PDB entry 9FJE | electron microscopy, 3.01 A resolution | chains 1 and 3 of the 3 polymer chains in the assembly

Chain 1:
Molecule: Capsid protein VP1
From: Coxsackievirus B1
UniProtKB: A0A7T7KAA0 (A0A7T7KAA0_9ENTO); residues 58-277 here correspond to UniProt positions 628-847 (UniProt number = residue number + 570)
Chain sequence (220 residues; row label = number of the first residue in the row):
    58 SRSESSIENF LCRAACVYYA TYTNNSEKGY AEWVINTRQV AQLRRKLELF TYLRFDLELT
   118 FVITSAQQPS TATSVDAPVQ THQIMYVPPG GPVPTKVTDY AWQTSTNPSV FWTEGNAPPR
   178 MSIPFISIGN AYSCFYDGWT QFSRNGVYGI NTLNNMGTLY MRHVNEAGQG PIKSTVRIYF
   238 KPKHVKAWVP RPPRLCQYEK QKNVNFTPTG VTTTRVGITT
Not modelled in the structure: 198-203
Sequence notes: conflict Ala71 (Ser641 in A0A7T7KAA0), Glu84 (Lys654 in A0A7T7KAA0), Tyr87 (Phe657 in A0A7T7KAA0), Thr130 (Ser700 in A0A7T7KAA0), Thr155 (Lys725 in A0A7T7KAA0), Thr264 (Ser834 in A0A7T7KAA0), Thr266 (Ile836 in A0A7T7KAA0), Thr271 (Ser841 in A0A7T7KAA0), Val273 (Thr843 in A0A7T7KAA0), Gly274 (Asp844 in A0A7T7KAA0), Thr276 (Ile846 in A0A7T7KAA0)

Chain 3:
Molecule: Capsid protein VP3
From: Coxsackievirus B1
UniProtKB: A0A7T7KAA0 (A0A7T7KAA0_9ENTO); residues 1-232 here correspond to UniProt positions 333-564 (UniProt number = residue number + 332)
Chain sequence (232 residues; each row starts with the number of its first residue):
     1 GLPVMTTPGS TQFLTSDDFQ SPSAMPQFDV TPEMQIPGRV NNLMEIAEVD SVVPVNNTEA
    61 NVNSLKAYQI PVQSNSDNGK QVFGFPLQPG ANGVLNRTLL GEILNYYTHW SGSIKLTFMF
   121 CGSAMATGKF LLAYSPPGAG VPKNRKDAML GTHVIWDVGL QSSCVLCVPW ISQTHYRYVV
   181 EDEYTAAGYI TCWYQTNIVV PADVQSSCDI LCFVSACNDF SVRMLKDTPF IR
Sequence notes: conflict Ala60 (Asp392 in A0A7T7KAA0), Asn63 (Ser395 in A0A7T7KAA0), Gly93 (Asn425 in A0A7T7KAA0), Ile190 (Val522 in A0A7T7KAA0)

How chain 1 and chain 3 interact:
Contacting residue pairs (125; chain 1 residue first):
  Ser58(1) - Tyr176(3)
  Ser58(1) - Arg177(3)  hydrogen bond (backbone-side chain)
  Ser58(1) - Ser221(3)
  Arg59(1) - Asn42(3)  hydrogen bond (backbone-side chain)
  Arg59(1) - Met44(3)
  Arg59(1) - Glu48(3)  salt bridge
  Arg59(1) - Phe220(3)  hydrogen bond (side chain-backbone)
  Glu61(1) - Tyr107(3)  hydrogen bond (backbone-side chain)
  Glu61(1) - Arg223(3)
  Glu61(1) - Met224(3)  hydrogen bond (side chain-backbone)
  Glu61(1) - Leu225(3)  hydrogen bond (side chain-backbone)
  Ser62(1) - Asn42(3)  hydrogen bond
  Ser62(1) - Leu43(3)  hydrogen bond (backbone-backbone)
  Ser62(1) - Met44(3)
  Ser62(1) - Tyr107(3)
  Ser62(1) - Val222(3)
  Ser63(1) - Asn41(3)
  Ser63(1) - Asn42(3)
  Ile64(1) - Val40(3)
  Ile64(1) - Asn41(3)  hydrogen bond (backbone-backbone)
  Ile64(1) - Leu43(3)  hydrophobic
  Phe67(1) - Leu43(3)  hydrophobic
  Phe67(1) - Leu225(3)  hydrophobic
  Arg70(1) - Leu225(3)
  Ala71(1) - Thr15(3)
  Gln99(1) - Asp227(3)
  Gln99(1) - Thr228(3)  hydrogen bond (side chain-backbone)
  Gln99(1) - Ile231(3)
  Arg102(1) - Arg97(3)
  Arg102(1) - Glu102(3)  salt bridge
  Arg102(1) - Tyr106(3)  hydrogen bond
  Arg102(1) - Thr228(3)
  Arg102(1) - Ile231(3)
  Lys103(1) - Tyr106(3)
  Lys103(1) - Leu225(3)
  Phe107(1) - Val40(3)  hydrophobic
  Phe107(1) - Leu43(3)  hydrophobic
  Tyr109(1) - Ile36(3)  hydrophobic
  Arg111(1) - Val30(3)
  Arg111(1) - Thr31(3)  hydrogen bond (side chain-backbone)
  Arg111(1) - Pro32(3)
  Arg111(1) - Glu33(3)
  Glu115(1) - Phe19(3)
  Glu115(1) - Ser21(3)  hydrogen bond
  Thr117(1) - Phe13(3)
  Val119(1) - Phe13(3)  hydrophobic
  Tyr143(1) - Met25(3)  hydrophobic
  Pro145(1) - Met25(3)  hydrophobic
  Pro165(1) - Ala24(3)
  Ala174(1) - Thr11(3)
  Pro175(1) - Thr11(3)
  Pro175(1) - Phe13(3)  hydrophobic
  Arg177(1) - Phe13(3)
  Arg177(1) - Asp17(3)  salt bridge
  Arg177(1) - Ser21(3)
  Arg177(1) - Pro22(3)
  Met178(1) - Pro22(3)
  Met178(1) - Ala24(3)  hydrophobic
  Ser179(1) - Ser21(3)
  Ser179(1) - Pro22(3)  hydrogen bond (backbone-backbone)
  Ser179(1) - Ser23(3)
  Ser179(1) - Ala24(3)  hydrogen bond (backbone-backbone)
  Pro181(1) - Met25(3)
  Pro181(1) - Val30(3)  hydrophobic
  Phe182(1) - Phe28(3)
  Phe182(1) - Val30(3)
  Ile183(1) - Phe28(3)  hydrophobic
  Ser184(1) - Thr31(3)  hydrogen bond (backbone-side chain)
  Ile185(1) - Thr31(3)  hydrogen bond (backbone-side chain)
  Gly186(1) - Thr31(3)
  Asn187(1) - Pro32(3)  hydrogen bond (side chain-backbone)
  Asn187(1) - Met34(3)
  Tyr236(1) - Phe13(3)  hydrophobic
  Tyr236(1) - Thr15(3)
  Lys238(1) - Asp17(3)  hydrogen bond (side chain-backbone)
  Lys240(1) - Ser21(3)  hydrogen bond
  Lys243(1) - Glu33(3)  salt bridge
  Lys243(1) - Arg39(3)
  Ala244(1) - Arg39(3)
  Ala244(1) - Val40(3)  hydrogen bond (backbone-backbone)
  Trp245(1) - Glu33(3)
  Trp245(1) - Ile36(3)  hydrogen bond (side chain-backbone)
  Trp245(1) - Pro37(3)
  Trp245(1) - Gly38(3)
  Trp245(1) - Arg39(3)
  Val246(1) - Pro37(3)
  Val246(1) - Gly38(3)  hydrogen bond (backbone-backbone)
  Pro247(1) - Val40(3)  hydrophobic
  Pro247(1) - Ile46(3)  hydrophobic
  Pro250(1) - Leu99(3)
  Pro250(1) - Glu102(3)
  Arg251(1) - Arg97(3)
  Leu252(1) - Arg97(3)
  Gln254(1) - Phe230(3)  hydrogen bond (side chain-backbone)
  Gln254(1) - Arg232(3)  hydrogen bond (side chain-backbone)
  Thr266(1) - Asn63(3)
  Gly267(1) - Val62(3)
  Gly267(1) - Asn63(3)  hydrogen bond (backbone-side chain)
  Val268(1) - Val62(3)  hydrogen bond (backbone-backbone)
  Val268(1) - Tyr68(3)
  Val268(1) - Arg97(3)
  Thr269(1) - Pro54(3)
  Thr269(1) - Asn57(3)
  Thr269(1) - Val62(3)
  Thr269(1) - Gly93(3)  hydrogen bond (side chain-backbone)
  Thr269(1) - Arg97(3)
  Thr270(1) - Asn57(3)  hydrogen bond (backbone-side chain)
  Thr270(1) - Gly93(3)
  Thr271(1) - Asn57(3)
  Thr271(1) - Glu59(3)
  Arg272(1) - Val55(3)  hydrogen bond (side chain-backbone)
  Arg272(1) - Asn57(3)
  Arg272(1) - Thr58(3)
  Arg272(1) - Gly84(3)  hydrogen bond (side chain-backbone)
  Arg272(1) - Phe85(3)
  Arg272(1) - Val94(3)
  Ile275(1) - Val55(3)  hydrophobic
  Ile275(1) - Asn56(3)
  Ile275(1) - Ile70(3)  hydrophobic
  Ile275(1) - Pro71(3)
  Ile275(1) - Val82(3)
  Ile275(1) - Phe83(3)
  Ile275(1) - Gly84(3)  hydrogen bond (backbone-backbone)
  Thr276(1) - Gln81(3)  hydrogen bond
  Thr277(1) - Gly84(3)  hydrogen bond (backbone-backbone)
Other interface residues (no listed pair), chain 1 (61 interface residues in all): Asn66, Ala98, Ile180, Ala188, Tyr255, Gly274
Other interface residues (no listed pair), chain 3 (67 interface residues in all): Asp18, Asn96, Tyr189, Asp219

Summary:
Chain 1 and chain 3 form an interface of 61 and 67 residues respectively, with 34 hydrogen bonds and 4 salt
bridges. Among the polar pairs are Arg59(1)-Glu48(3), Arg102(1)-Glu102(3) and Arg177(1)-Asp17(3).
Here chain 1 is Capsid protein VP1 and chain 3 is Capsid protein VP3, both from Coxsackievirus B1. Entry 9FJE
(Expanded formalin inactivated CVB1) was determined by electron microscopy, deposited together with 9FJC and
9FJD.
